Entry 9BOQ (electron microscopy, 3.33 A resolution); this record covers chains A and J of the 12 polymer chains in the assembly.

== Chain A (and J) ==
Protein: Transitional endoplasmic reticulum ATPase
Organism: Homo sapiens
Notes: EC 3.6.4.6; chain J of this document is another copy of the same molecule, construct and numbering; everything in this record applies to it too
UniProtKB: P55072 (TERA_HUMAN); numbering as in UniProt (aligned over 1-806)
Amino-acid sequence (806 residues; each row starts with the number of its first residue):
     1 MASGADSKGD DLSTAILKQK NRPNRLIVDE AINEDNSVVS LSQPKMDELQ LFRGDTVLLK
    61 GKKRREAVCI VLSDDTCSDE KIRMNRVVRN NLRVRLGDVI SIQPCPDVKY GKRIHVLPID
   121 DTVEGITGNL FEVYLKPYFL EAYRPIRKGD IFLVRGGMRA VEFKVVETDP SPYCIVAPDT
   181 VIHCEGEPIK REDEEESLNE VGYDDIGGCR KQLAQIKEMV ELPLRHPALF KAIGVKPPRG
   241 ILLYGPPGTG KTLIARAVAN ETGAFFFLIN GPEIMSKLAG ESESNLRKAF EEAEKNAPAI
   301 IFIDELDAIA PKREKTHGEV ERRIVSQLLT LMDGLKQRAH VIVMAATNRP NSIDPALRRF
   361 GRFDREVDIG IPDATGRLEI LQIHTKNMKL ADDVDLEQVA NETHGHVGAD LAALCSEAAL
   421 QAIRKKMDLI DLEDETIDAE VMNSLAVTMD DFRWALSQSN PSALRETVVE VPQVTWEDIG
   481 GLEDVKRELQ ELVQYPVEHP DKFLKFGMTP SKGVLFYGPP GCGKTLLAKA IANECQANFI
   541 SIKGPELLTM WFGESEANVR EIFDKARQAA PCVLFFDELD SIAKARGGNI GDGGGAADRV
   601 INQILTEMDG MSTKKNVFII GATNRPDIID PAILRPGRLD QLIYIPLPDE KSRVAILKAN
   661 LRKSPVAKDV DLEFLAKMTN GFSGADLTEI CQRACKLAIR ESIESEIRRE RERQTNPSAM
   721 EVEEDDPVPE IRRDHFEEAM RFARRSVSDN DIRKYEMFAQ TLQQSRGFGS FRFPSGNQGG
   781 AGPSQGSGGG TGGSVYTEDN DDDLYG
Unresolved in the structure: 1-21, 589-593, 714-726, 776-806
Residues lining bound ligands:
  - ADP (adenosine-5'-diphosphate), molecule 1: D205, I206, G207, G208, C209, P247, G248, T249, G250, K251, T252, L253, D304, I380, H384, G408, A409, A412
  - ADP, molecule 2: D478, I479, G480, L482, P519, P520, G521, C522, G523, K524, T525, L526, I656, A659, N660, G684, A685, T688
  - XKM (3-(2,6-difluoro-4-{[(4P)-5-{[(2S)-hexan-2-yl]sulfanyl}-4-(pyridin-3-yl)-4H-1,2,4-triazol-3-yl]methoxy}phenyl)prop-2-yn-1-yl (1-methylpiperidin-4-yl)carbamate), molecule 1: Q398, E402, K663, Q692
  - XKM, molecule 2: L492, V493, P496, V497, P500, F503, L504, G507, M508, T509, P510, S511, K512, C535, A537, P571, C572, V573, K615, N616, V617, F618
What the authors report for this chain:
  - mutagenesis - P510S, K512N, N616F, F618S (31 fold): decreased binding to XKM

== Interface between chain A and chain J ==
Pairs across the interface - 6 pairs, chain A then chain J:
  D749(A) - R766(J)  salt bridge
  R753(A) - R753(J)
  R753(A) - Q760(J)
  M757(A) - M757(J)  hydrophobic
  Q760(A) - R753(J)
  R766(A) - D749(J)  salt bridge
Other interface residues (no listed pair), chain A (10 interface residues in all): E650, N680, F768, S770, F771
Other interface residues (no listed pair), chain J (10 interface residues in all): E650, N680, F768, S770, F771

== Summary ==
The chain A/chain J interface involves 10 residues from each chain; the contacts include 2 salt bridges. The
salt-bridged pair is D749(A)-R766(J). Chain A binds ADP and compound XKM. The paper reports that P510S, K512N
and N616F of chain A, among others, reduce binding to XKM.
Both chains are Transitional endoplasmic reticulum ATPase (Homo sapiens). Entry 9BOQ (Human p97/VCP structure
with a triazole inhibitor (NSC799462/dodecamer)) was determined by electron microscopy (same publication as
8UV2, 8UVO, 8UVP and 8UVQ).
